5HTO - chains E and F of the 6 polymer chains in the assembly; structure by X-ray diffraction, 1.90 A resolution.

[Chain E]
Molecule: L-lactate dehydrogenase
Organism: Plasmodium vivax
Notes: EC 1.1.1.27
UniProtKB: Q4PRK9 (Q4PRK9_PLAVI); residue numbers follow UniProt; this construct covers 1-316
Amino-acid sequence (346 residues; numbered -29 to 316; the number before each row is that of its first residue; numbers below 1 keep their minus sign (Met-29 is residue -29)):
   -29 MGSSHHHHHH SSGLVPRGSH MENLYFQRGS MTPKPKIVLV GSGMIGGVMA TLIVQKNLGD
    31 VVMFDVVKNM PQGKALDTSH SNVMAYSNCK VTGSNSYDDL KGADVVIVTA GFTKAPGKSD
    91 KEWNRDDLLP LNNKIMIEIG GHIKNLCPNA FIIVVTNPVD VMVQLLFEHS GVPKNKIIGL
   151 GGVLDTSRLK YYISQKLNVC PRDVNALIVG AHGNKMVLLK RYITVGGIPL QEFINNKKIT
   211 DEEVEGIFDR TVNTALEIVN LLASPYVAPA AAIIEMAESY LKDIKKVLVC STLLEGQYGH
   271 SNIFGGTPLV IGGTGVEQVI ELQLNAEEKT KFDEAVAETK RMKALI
Not modelled in the structure: -29 to 3, 87-94
Differences from the reference sequence: expression tag (-29 to 0)

[Chain F]
Molecule: 30-nt DNA strand
Sequence (30 nucleotides; each row starts with the number of its first residue):
     4 CGATTGGATT GTGCCGGAAG TGCTGGCTCG
Metal / ion sites: Mg2+ near DT8 (its only coordinating residue here)

[Chain E / chain F interface]
Contacting residue pairs - 16 pairs, chain E then chain F:
  Gly11(E) - DG9(F)  phosphate contact
  Gly13(E) - DG9(F)  phosphate contact
  Gly13(E) - DG10(F)  phosphate contact
  Met14(E) - DG10(F)  hydrogen bond to the phosphate
  Asp35(E) - DG9(F)  phosphate contact
  Val36(E) - DT7(F)  base contact
  Val36(E) - DT8(F)  base contact
  Val37(E) - DG9(F)  base contact
  Lys38(E) - DT7(F)  base contact
  Met40(E) - DG9(F)  sugar contact
  Lys44(E) - DG10(F)  salt bridge to the phosphate
  Ala80(E) - DT8(F)  base contact
  Ala80(E) - DG9(F)  phosphate contact
  Gly81(E) - DT8(F)  sugar contact
  Phe82(E) - DT8(F)  base contact
  Ile105(E) - DT8(F)  base contact
Interface residues without a listed pair, chain E (15 interface residues in all): Ser12, Thr79

[Summary]
The interface between chain E and chain F involves 15 residues on one side and 4 on the other, with 1 hydrogen
bond and 1 salt bridge. Polar contacts include Met14(E)-DG10(F) and Lys44(E)-DG10(F).
Chain E is L-lactate dehydrogenase (Plasmodium vivax) and chain F is a 30-nt DNA strand; the structure,
Crystal structure of Plasmodium Vivax LDH in complex with a DNA aptamer called pL1 (tetrameric LDH ..., was
determined by X-ray diffraction, deposited together with 5HRU and 5HS4.
